Entry 9DWH (electron microscopy, 3.30 A resolution); this record covers chains A and J of the 12 polymer chains in the assembly.

[Chain A]
Protein: Histone H3.2
Source organism: Homo sapiens
UniProt: Q71DI3 (H32_HUMAN); residues 1-135 here correspond to UniProt positions 2-136 (UniProt number = residue number + 1)
Sequence (135 residues; row label = number of the first residue in the row):
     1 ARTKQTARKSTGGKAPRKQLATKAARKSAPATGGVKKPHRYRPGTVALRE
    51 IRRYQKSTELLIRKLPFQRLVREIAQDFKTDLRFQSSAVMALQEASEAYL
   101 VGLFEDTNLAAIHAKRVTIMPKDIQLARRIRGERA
Disordered / not traced: 1-37
Differences from the reference sequence: engineered mutation Ala110 (Cys111 in Q71DI3)
Curated features (UniProtKB/Swiss-Prot):
  - modified residue: Arg2 (Asymmetric dimethylarginine), Thr3 (Phosphothreonine), Lys4 (Allysine), Gln5 (5-glutamyl dopamine), Thr6 (Phosphothreonine), Arg8 (Citrulline), Lys9 (N6,N6,N6-trimethyllysine), Ser10 (ADP-ribosylserine), Thr11 (Phosphothreonine), Lys14 (N6-(2-hydroxyisobutyryl)lysine), Arg17 (Asymmetric dimethylarginine), Lys18 (N6-(2-hydroxyisobutyryl)lysine), Lys23 (N6-(2-hydroxyisobutyryl)lysine), Arg26 (Citrulline), Lys27 (N6,N6,N6-trimethyllysine), Ser28 (ADP-ribosylserine), Lys36 (N6,N6,N6-trimethyllysine), Lys37 (N6-methyllysine), Tyr41 (Phosphotyrosine), Lys56 (N6,N6,N6-trimethyllysine) and 8 more in UniProt
  - lipidation: Lys18 (N6-decanoyllysine)

[Chain J]
Molecule: 601 J strand (non-damaged strand)
Sequence (147 nucleotides; numbered 1 to 147; the number before each row is that of its first residue):
     1 ATCGGATGTATATATCTGACACGTGCCTGGAGACTAGGGAGTAATCCCCT
    51 TGGCGGTTAAAACGCGGGGGACAGCGCGTACGTGCGTTTAAGCGGTGCTA
   101 GAGCTGTCTACGACCAATTGAGCGGCCTCGGCACCGGGATTCTCGAT

[How chain A and chain J interact]
Contacting residue pairs - 19 pairs, chain A then chain J:
  His39(A) - DG4(J)  salt bridge to the phosphate
  His39(A) - DG84(J)  phosphate contact
  Arg40(A) - DG82(J)  base contact
  Arg40(A) - DT83(J)  hydrogen bond to the base
  Arg40(A) - DG84(J)  hydrogen bond to the sugar
  Tyr41(A) - DG4(J)  sugar contact
  Pro43(A) - DT83(J)  phosphate contact
  Gly44(A) - DT83(J)  hydrogen bond to the phosphate
  Val46(A) - DT83(J)  phosphate contact
  Ala47(A) - DT83(J)  hydrogen bond to the phosphate
  Arg49(A) - DG5(J)  hydrogen bond to the phosphate
  Arg49(A) - DA6(J)  salt bridge to the phosphate
  Arg63(A) - DA91(J)  phosphate contact
  Arg63(A) - DG92(J)  salt bridge to the phosphate
  Lys64(A) - DG92(J)  hydrogen bond to the phosphate
  Leu65(A) - DG92(J)  hydrogen bond to the phosphate
  Pro66(A) - DA91(J)  phosphate contact
  Arg69(A) - DA91(J)  salt bridge to the phosphate
  Arg83(A) - DG101(J)  sugar contact
Other interface residues (no listed pair), chain A (15 interface residues in all): Arg42
Other interface residues (no listed pair), chain J (10 interface residues in all): DA100

[Overview]
15 residues of chain A face 10 of chain J across their interface; the contacts include 7 hydrogen bonds and 4
salt bridges. Polar contacts include Arg40(A)-DT83(J), Arg40(A)-DG84(J) and Gly44(A)-DT83(J).
Here chain A is Histone H3.2 (Homo sapiens) and chain J is 601 J strand (non-damaged strand). Entry 9DWH (DNA
Polymerase Beta bound to a nucleosome containing a 1-nt gap at SHL-4.5 (State 2, composite)) was determined by
electron microscopy.
